3LWO - chains C and D of the 5 polymer chains in the assembly; structure by X-ray diffraction, 2.85 A resolution.

# Chain C
Protein: 50S ribosomal protein L7Ae
Source organism: Pyrococcus furiosus
Reference sequence: Q8U160 (RL7A_PYRFU); residues 2-124 here correspond to UniProt positions 1-123 (UniProt number = residue number - 1)
Sequence (123 residues; row label = number of the first residue in the row):
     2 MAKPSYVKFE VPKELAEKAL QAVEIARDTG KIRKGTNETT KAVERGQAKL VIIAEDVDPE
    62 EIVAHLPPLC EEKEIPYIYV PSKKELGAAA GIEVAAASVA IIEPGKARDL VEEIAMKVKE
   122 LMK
Not modelled in the structure: 2-3, 124

# Chain D
Molecule: H/aca RNA
Sequence (58 nucleotides; numbered 1 to 58; the number before each row is that of its first residue):
     1 GGGCCACGGA AACCGCGCGC GGUGAUCAAU GAGCCGCGUU CGCUCCCGUG GCCCACAA

# How chain C and chain D interact
Pairs across the interface - 33 pairs, chain C then chain D:
  Arg34(C) - G24(D)  salt bridge to the phosphate
  Lys35(C) - A25(D)  salt bridge to the phosphate
  Lys35(C) - A29(D)  hydrogen bond to the base
  Lys35(C) - G31(D)  hydrogen bond to the base
  Gly36(C) - A29(D)  phosphate contact
  Gly36(C) - U30(D)  phosphate contact
  Gly36(C) - G31(D)  base contact
  Thr37(C) - U30(D)  hydrogen bond to the phosphate
  Thr37(C) - G31(D)  base contact
  Asn38(C) - G24(D)  base contact
  Asn38(C) - G31(D)  hydrogen bond to the base
  Glu39(C) - G24(D)  base contact
  Glu39(C) - G31(D)  hydrogen bond to the base
  Lys42(C) - G21(D)  salt bridge to the phosphate
  Lys42(C) - G22(D)  phosphate contact
  Arg46(C) - G22(D)  salt bridge to the phosphate
  Arg46(C) - U23(D)  salt bridge to the phosphate
  Val58(C) - U30(D)  base contact
  Asp59(C) - U30(D)  hydrogen bond to the base
  Pro60(C) - U30(D)  base contact
  Ile63(C) - U30(D)  base contact
  Lys84(C) - U30(D)  base contact
  Ile93(C) - A29(D)  base contact
  Glu94(C) - U26(D)  base contact
  Glu94(C) - C27(D)  base contact
  Val95(C) - C27(D)  phosphate contact
  Val95(C) - A28(D)  sugar contact
  Val95(C) - A29(D)  phosphate contact
  Ala96(C) - A29(D)  hydrogen bond to the sugar
  Ala96(C) - U30(D)  phosphate contact
  Ala97(C) - A29(D)  sugar contact
  Ala97(C) - U30(D)  phosphate contact
  Ala98(C) - U30(D)  hydrogen bond to the phosphate
Also at the interface, not in a pair above, chain C (21 interface residues in all): Asp57, Ser99

# Summary
The interface between chain C and chain D involves 21 residues on one side and 11 on the other; the contacts
include 8 hydrogen bonds and 5 salt bridges. Polar contacts include Lys35(C)-A29(D), Lys35(C)-G31(D) and
Asn38(C)-G31(D).
Here chain C is 50S ribosomal protein L7Ae (Pyrococcus furiosus) and chain D is H/aca RNA. Entry 3LWO
(Structure of H/ACA RNP bound to a substrate RNA containing 5BrU) was determined by X-ray diffraction (same
publication as 3LWP).
